Entry 7FCP (X-ray diffraction, 2.40 A resolution); this record covers chains A and H of the 5 polymer chains in the assembly.

# Chain A
Protein: Spike protein S1
Organism: Severe acute respiratory syndrome coronavirus 2
Reference sequence: P0DTC2 (SPIKE_SARS2); residue numbers follow UniProt; this construct covers 321-591
Sequence (277 residues; numbered 319 to 595; the number before each row is that of its first residue):
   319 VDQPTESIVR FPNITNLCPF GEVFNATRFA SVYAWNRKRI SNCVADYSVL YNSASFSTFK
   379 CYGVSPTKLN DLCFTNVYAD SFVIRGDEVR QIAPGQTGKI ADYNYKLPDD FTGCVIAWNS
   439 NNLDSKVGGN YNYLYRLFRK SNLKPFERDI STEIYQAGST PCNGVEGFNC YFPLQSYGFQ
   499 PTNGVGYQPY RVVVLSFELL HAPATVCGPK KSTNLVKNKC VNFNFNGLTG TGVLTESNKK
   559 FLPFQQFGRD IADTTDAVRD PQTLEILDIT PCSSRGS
Unresolved in the structure: 319-333, 519-595
Sequence notes: expression tag (319-320, 592-595)
Disulfide bonds: Cys-336/Cys-361, Cys-379/Cys-432, Cys-480/Cys-488
Glycans and other covalent adducts: N-acetylglucosamine (NAG) linked to Asn-343
Curated features (UniProtKB/Swiss-Prot):
  - region: Arg-403 to Asp-405 (Integrin-binding motif), Asn-448 to Phe-456 (Immunodominant HLA epitope recognized by the CD8+)
  - glycosylation: Thr-323 (O-linked (GalNAc) threonine), Ser-325 (O-linked (HexNAc...) serine), Asn-331 (N-linked (GlcNAc...) (complex) asparagine), Asn-343 (N-linked (GlcNAc...) (complex) asparagine)
  - natural variant: Gly-339 (G339D: In strain: Omicron/BA.1, Omicron/BA.2 and 4 more; G339H: In strain: Omicron/BA.2.75, Omicron/XBB.1.5 and 1 more), Arg-346 (R346K: In strain: Mu/B.1.621; R346T: In strain: Omicron/BQ.1.1, Omicron/XBB.1.5 and 1 more), Leu-368 (L368I: In strain: Omicron/XBB.1.5, Omicron/EG.5.1), Ser-371 (S371F: In strain: Omicron/BA.2, Omicron/BA.2.12.1 and 6 more; S371L: In strain: Omicron/BA.1), Ser-373 (S373P: In strain: Omicron/BA.1, Omicron/BA.2 and 7 more), Ser-375 (S375F: In strain: Omicron/BA.1, Omicron/BA.2 and 7 more), Thr-376 (T376A: In strain: Omicron/BA.2, Omicron/BA.2.12.1 and 5 more), Asp-405 (D405N: In strain: Omicron/BA.2, Omicron/BA.2.12.1 and 6 more), Arg-408 (R408S: In strain: Omicron/BA.2, Omicron/BA.2.12.1 and 6 more), Lys-417 (K417N: In strain: Beta/B.1.351, Omicron/BA.1 and 8 more; K417T: In strain: Gamma/P.1), Asn-440 (N440K: In strain: Omicron/BA.1, Omicron/BA.2 and 7 more), Lys-444 (K444T: In strain: Omicron/BQ.1.1), 18 further natural variant entries in UniProt
  - mutagenesis: Asn-331 (N331Q: Reduced viral infectivity), Asn-343 (N343Q: Reduced viral infectivity), Leu-452 (L452R: Increased resistance to neutralizing antibodies. Decreases HLA binding to NF9 epitope. Increased binding affinity to human ACE2), Tyr-453 (Y453F: Decreased HLA binding to NF9 epitope. Increased binding affinity to human ACE2), Ala-475 (A475V: Increased resistance to neutralizing antibodies), Val-483 (V483A: Increased resistance to neutralizing antibodies), Glu-484 (E484D: Increased replication in human TMEM106B overexpressing cells), Phe-490 (F490L: Increased resistance to neutralizing antibodies and human covalescent sera neutralization), Gln-493 (Q493N: Reduced host ACE2-binding affinity in vitro; Q493Y: Reduced host ACE2-binding affinity in vitro), Asn-501 (N501T: Reduced host ACE2-binding affinity in vitro; N501Y: Increased binding affinity to human ACE2), His-519 (H519P: Increased resistance to human covalescent sera neutralization)
Reported in the primary citation:
  - mutagenesis - P384D, P384R: decreased binding to P14-44 antibody Fab fragment heavy chain (chain H)
  - mutagenesis - P384A: unchanged binding to P14-44 antibody Fab fragment heavy chain (chain H)

# Chain H
Protein: P14-44 antibody Fab fragment heavy chain
Organism: Homo sapiens
Notes: antibody fragment or engineered binder
Sequence (235 residues; row label = number of the first residue in the row):
     1 QVQLVQSGAE VKKPGASVKV SCKASGYIFT SYSMHWVRQA PGQGLEWMGT IKPSDDSTNY
    61 AQKFQGRVSM TRDTSTSTVY MELSSLRYED TAVYYCAREA RGYYDRSGYY HPGYFDYWGQ
   121 GTLVTVSSAS TKGPSVFPLA PSSKSTSGGT AALGCLVKDY FPEPVTVSWN SGALTSGVHT
   181 FPAVLQSSGL YSLSSVVTVP SSSLGTQTYI CNVNHKPSNT KVDKKVEPKS CDKTH
Unresolved in the structure: 233-235
Disulfide bonds: Cys-22/Cys-96, Cys-155/Cys-211

# Chain A / chain H interface
Pairs across the interface - 36 pairs, chain A then chain H:
  Tyr-369(A) / Arg-106(H)
  Ser-371(A) / Arg-106(H)  hydrogen bond (backbone-side chain)
  Ala-372(A) / Arg-106(H)
  Phe-374(A) / Arg-106(H)  hydrogen bond (backbone-side chain)
  Phe-377(A) / Asp-105(H)
  Phe-377(A) / Arg-106(H)
  Lys-378(A) / Tyr-103(H)
  Lys-378(A) / Tyr-104(H)
  Cys-379(A) / Tyr-103(H)
  Cys-379(A) / Tyr-104(H)  hydrogen bond (backbone-backbone)
  Tyr-380(A) / Arg-101(H)
  Tyr-380(A) / Gly-102(H)
  Tyr-380(A) / Tyr-103(H)  hydrophobic
  Gly-381(A) / Arg-101(H)
  Val-382(A) / Tyr-104(H)
  Ser-383(A) / Tyr-104(H)
  Ser-383(A) / Gly-108(H)
  Pro-384(A) / Tyr-104(H)
  Pro-384(A) / Asp-105(H)
  Pro-384(A) / Arg-106(H)
  Thr-385(A) / Arg-106(H)
  Thr-385(A) / Gly-108(H)
  Pro-412(A) / Tyr-32(H)
  Gly-413(A) / Tyr-32(H)  hydrogen bond (backbone-side chain)
  Gly-413(A) / Arg-98(H)
  Gln-414(A) / Tyr-114(H)
  Thr-415(A) / Tyr-117(H)
  Asp-427(A) / Tyr-27(H)
  Asp-427(A) / Ile-28(H)  hydrogen bond (side chain-backbone)
  Asp-427(A) / Ser-31(H)
  Asp-427(A) / Tyr-32(H)  hydrogen bond
  Asp-427(A) / Arg-101(H)  hydrogen bond (backbone-side chain)
  Asp-428(A) / Ile-28(H)
  Asp-428(A) / Ser-31(H)
  Asp-428(A) / Arg-101(H)
  Phe-429(A) / Arg-101(H)  hydrogen bond (backbone-side chain)
Other interface residues (no listed pair), chain H (16 interface residues in all): Ser-107, Asp-116
Interface features reported in the paper:
  - specific contacts: Lys-378(A)/Tyr-103(H)
  - epitope / paratope residues, chain A: Ser-371(A), Lys-378(A), Arg-408(A), Gly-413(A), Pro-426(A), Asp-427(A)
  - hot spots on chain A (mutagenesis) - D427A, D427L: abolished binding to P14-44
  - epitope / paratope residues, chain H: Ile-28(H), Tyr-32(H), Tyr-103(H)

# Summary
20 residues of chain A face 16 of chain H across their interface, with 8 hydrogen bonds. Among the polar pairs
are Ser-371(A)/Arg-106(H), Phe-374(A)/Arg-106(H) and Gly-413(A)/Tyr-32(H). The authors report a contact
between Lys-378(A) and Tyr-103(H). The paper reports that P384D and P384R of chain A reduce binding to P14-44
antibody Fab fragment heavy chain (chain H); epitope/paratope residues Ser-371(A), Lys-378(A) and Ile-28(H)
among others; 5 substitutions were tested in all.
Chain A is Spike protein S1 (Severe acute respiratory syndrome coronavirus 2) and chain H is P14-44 antibody
Fab fragment heavy chain (Homo sapiens); the structure, Crystallographic structure of two neutralizing
antibodies in complex with SARS-CoV-2 spike receptor-binding Domain (RBD), was determined by X-ray
diffraction.
